Entry 6YAI (electron microscopy, 9.20 A resolution (very low resolution: no residue pairs are listed; an interface is given only as per-side residue counts)); this record covers chains O and L of the 14 polymer chains in the assembly.

Chain O:
Protein: Clathrin light chain
Organism: Sus scrofa
UniProt: F1S398 (F1S398_PIG); residues 1-229 here = UniProt positions 1-229
Chain sequence (229 residues; numbered 1 to 229; the number before each row is that of its first residue):
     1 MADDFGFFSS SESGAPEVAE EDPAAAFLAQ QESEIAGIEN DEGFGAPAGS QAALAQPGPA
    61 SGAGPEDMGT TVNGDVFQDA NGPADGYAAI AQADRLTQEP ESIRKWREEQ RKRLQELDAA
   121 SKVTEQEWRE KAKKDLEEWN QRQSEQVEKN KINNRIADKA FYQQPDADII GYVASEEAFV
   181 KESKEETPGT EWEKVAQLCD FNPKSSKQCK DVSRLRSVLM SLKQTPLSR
Not modelled in the structure: 1-99, 159-229

Chain L:
Protein: Clathrin heavy chain
Organism: Sus scrofa
UniProt: C0MHR2 (C0MHR2_PIG); residues 1-1630 here = UniProt positions 1-1630
Chain sequence (1630 residues; row label = number of the first residue in the row):
     1 MAQILPIRFQ EHLQLQNLGI NPANIGFSTL TMESDKFICI REKVGEQAQV VIIDMNDPSN
    61 PIRRPISADS AIMNPASKVI ALKAGKTLQI FNIEMKSKMK AHTMTDDVTF WKWISLNTVA
   121 LVTDNAVYHW SMEGESQPVK MFDRHSSLAG CQIINYRTDA KQKWLLLTGI SAQQNRVVGA
   181 MQLYSVDRKV SQPIEGHAAS FAQFKMEGNA EESTLFCFAV RGQAGGKLHI IEVGTPPTGN
   241 QPFPKKAVDV FFPPEAQNDF PVAMQISEKH DVVFLITKYG YIHLYDLETG TCIYMNRISG
   301 ETIFVTAPHE ATAGIIGVNR KGQVLSVCVE EENIIPYITN VLQNPDLALR MAVRNNLAGA
   361 EELFARKFNA LFAQGNYSEA AKVAANAPKG ILRTPDTIRR FQSVPAQPGQ TSPLLQYFGI
   421 LLDQGQLNKY ESLELCRPVL QQGRKQLLEK WLKEDKLECS EELGDLVKSV DPTLALSVYL
   481 RANVPNKVIQ CFAETGQVQK IVLYAKKVGY TPDWIFLLRN VMRISPDQGQ QFAQMLVQDE
   541 EPLADITQIV DVFMEYNLIQ QCTAFLLDAL KNNRPSEGPL QTRLLEMNLM HAPQVADAIL
   601 GNQMFTHYDR AHIAQLCEKA GLLQRALEHF TDLYDIKRAV VHTHLLNPEW LVNYFGSLSV
   661 EDSLECLRAM LSANIRQNLQ ICVQVASKYH EQLSTQSLIE LFESFKSFEG LFYFLGSIVN
   721 FSQDPDVHFK YIQAACKTGQ IKEVERICRE SNCYDPERVK NFLKEAKLTD QLPLIIVCDR
   781 FDFVHDLVLY LYRNNLQKYI EIYVQKVNPS RLPVVIGGLL DVDCSEDVIK NLILVVRGQF
   841 STDELVAEVE KRNRLKLLLP WLEARIHEGC EEPATHNALA KIYIDSNNNP ERFLRENPYY
   901 DSRVVGKYCE KRDPHLACVA YERGQCDLEL INVCNENSLF KSLSRYLVRR KDPELWGSVL
   961 LESNPYRRPL IDQVVQTALS ETQDPEEVSV TVKAFMTADL PNELIELLEK IVLDNSVFSE
  1021 HRNLQNLLIL TAIKADRTRV MEYINRLDNY DAPDIANIAI SNELFEEAFA IFRKFDVNTS
  1081 AVQVLIEHIG NLDRAYEFAE RCNEPAVWSQ LAKAQLQKGM VKEAIDSYIK ADDPSSYMEV
  1141 VQAANTSGNW EELVKYLQMA RKKARESYVE TELIFALAKT NRLAELEEFI NGPNNAHIQQ
  1201 VGDRCYDEKM YDAAKLLYNN VSNFGRLAST LVHLGEYQAA VDGARKANST RTWKEVCFAC
  1261 VDGKEFRLAQ MCGLHIVVHA DELEELINYY QDRGYFEELI TMLEAALGLE RAHMGMFTEL
  1321 AILYSKFKPQ KMREHLELFW SRVNIPKVLR AAEQAHLWAE LVFLYDKYEE YDNAIITMMN
  1381 HPTDAWKEGQ FKDIITKVAN VELYYRAIQF YLEFKPLLLN DLLMVLSPRL DHTRAVNYFS
  1441 KVKQLPLVKP YLRSVQNHNN KSVNESLNNL FITEEDYQAL RTSIDAYDNF DNISLAQRLE
  1501 KHELIEFRRI AAYLFKGNNR WKQSVELCKK DSLYKDAMQY ASESKDTELA EELLQWFLQE
  1561 EKRECFGACL FTCYDLLRPD VVLETAWRHN IMDFAMPYFI QVMKEYLTKV DKLDASESLR
  1621 KEEEQATETQ
Not modelled in the structure: 1-926, 1475-1630

Chain O / chain L interface:
At this resolution (9 A) residue pairs are not listed: 17 residues of chain O and 21 of chain L lie at the interface.

Summary:
Chain O and chain L form an interface of 17 and 21 residues respectively.
Here chain O is Clathrin light chain and chain L is Clathrin heavy chain, both from Sus scrofa. Entry 6YAI
(Clathrin with bound beta2 appendage of AP2) was determined by electron microscopy.
